2G41 - chain A; structure by X-ray diffraction, 3.00 A resolution.

[Chain A]
Name: Signal processing protein
Organism: Ovis aries
UniProt: Q6TMG6 (CH3L1_SHEEP); the author numbering skips numbers that UniProt does not, so the offset changes along the chain: 1-210 = UniProt 1-210; 212-362 = UniProt 211-361
Sequence (361 residues; row label = number of the first residue in the row; note: 1 number in that range is skipped by the numbering (no residue carries it; nothing is unmodelled there)):
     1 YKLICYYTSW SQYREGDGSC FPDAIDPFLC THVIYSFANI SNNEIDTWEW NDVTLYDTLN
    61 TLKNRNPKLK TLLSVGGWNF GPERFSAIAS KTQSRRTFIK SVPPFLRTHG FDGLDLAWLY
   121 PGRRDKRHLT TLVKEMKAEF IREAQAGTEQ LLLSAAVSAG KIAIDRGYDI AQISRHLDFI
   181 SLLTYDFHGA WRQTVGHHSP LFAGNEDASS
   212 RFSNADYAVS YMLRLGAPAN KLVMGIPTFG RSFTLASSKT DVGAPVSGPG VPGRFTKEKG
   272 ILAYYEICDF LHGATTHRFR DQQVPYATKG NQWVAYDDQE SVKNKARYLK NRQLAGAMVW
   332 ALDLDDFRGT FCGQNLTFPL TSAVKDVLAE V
Disulfide bonds: Cys-5/Cys-30, Cys-279/Cys-343
Covalent attachments: N-acetylglucosamine (NAG) linked to Asn-39

[Overview]
N-acetylglucosamine is covalently linked to Asn-39.
Chain A is Signal processing protein (Ovis aries); the structure, Crystal structure of the complex of sheep
signalling glycoprotein with chitin trimer at 3.0A resolution, was determined by X-ray diffraction together
with 2DSV, 2DSW and 2DSU from the same study.
